2CZU - chain A; structure by X-ray diffraction, 2.10 A resolution.

Chain A:
Molecule: Prostaglandin-H2 D-isomerase
Organism: Mus musculus
Notes: EC 5.3.99.2
UniProtKB: O09114 (PTGDS_MOUSE); residues 25-189 here = UniProt positions 25-189
Sequence (167 residues; row label = number of the first residue in the row):
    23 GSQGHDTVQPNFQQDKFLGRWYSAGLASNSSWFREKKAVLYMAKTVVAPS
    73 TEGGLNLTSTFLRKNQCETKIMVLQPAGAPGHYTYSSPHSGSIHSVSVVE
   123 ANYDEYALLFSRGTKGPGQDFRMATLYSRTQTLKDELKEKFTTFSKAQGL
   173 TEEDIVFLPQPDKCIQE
Disordered / not traced: 23-34, 110-111
Sequence notes: cloning artifact (23-24); engineered mutation Ala65 (Cys in O09114)
Curated features (UniProtKB/Swiss-Prot):
  - modified residue: Gln25 (Pyrrolidone carboxylic acid)
  - glycosylation (N-linked (GlcNAc...) asparagine): Asn51, Asn78
  - mutagenesis: Ser45 (S45A: Reduces enzyme activity by about half. Reduces enzyme activity tenfold; when associated with A-67 and A-81), Thr67 (T67A: Reduces enzyme activity by about half. Reduces enzyme activity tenfold; when associated with A-45 and A-81), Ser81 (S81A: Slightly reduced enzyme activity. half. Reduces enzyme activity tenfold; when associated with A-45 and A-67)
Disulfides: Cys89-Cys186

In short:
From UniProt: 3 mutagenesis sites.
Chain A is Prostaglandin-H2 D-isomerase (Mus musculus); the structure, lipocalin-type prostaglandin D
synthase, was determined by X-ray diffraction together with 2CZT from the same study.
